PDB entry 4HHS | X-ray diffraction, 1.70 A resolution | chain A

# Chain A
Molecule: Alpha-dioxygenase
From: Arabidopsis thaliana
Reference sequence: Q9SGH6 (Q9SGH6_ARATH); residue numbers follow UniProt; this construct covers 1-639
Amino-acid sequence (652 residues; each row starts with the number of its first residue; numbers below 1 keep their minus sign (Met-11 is residue -11)):
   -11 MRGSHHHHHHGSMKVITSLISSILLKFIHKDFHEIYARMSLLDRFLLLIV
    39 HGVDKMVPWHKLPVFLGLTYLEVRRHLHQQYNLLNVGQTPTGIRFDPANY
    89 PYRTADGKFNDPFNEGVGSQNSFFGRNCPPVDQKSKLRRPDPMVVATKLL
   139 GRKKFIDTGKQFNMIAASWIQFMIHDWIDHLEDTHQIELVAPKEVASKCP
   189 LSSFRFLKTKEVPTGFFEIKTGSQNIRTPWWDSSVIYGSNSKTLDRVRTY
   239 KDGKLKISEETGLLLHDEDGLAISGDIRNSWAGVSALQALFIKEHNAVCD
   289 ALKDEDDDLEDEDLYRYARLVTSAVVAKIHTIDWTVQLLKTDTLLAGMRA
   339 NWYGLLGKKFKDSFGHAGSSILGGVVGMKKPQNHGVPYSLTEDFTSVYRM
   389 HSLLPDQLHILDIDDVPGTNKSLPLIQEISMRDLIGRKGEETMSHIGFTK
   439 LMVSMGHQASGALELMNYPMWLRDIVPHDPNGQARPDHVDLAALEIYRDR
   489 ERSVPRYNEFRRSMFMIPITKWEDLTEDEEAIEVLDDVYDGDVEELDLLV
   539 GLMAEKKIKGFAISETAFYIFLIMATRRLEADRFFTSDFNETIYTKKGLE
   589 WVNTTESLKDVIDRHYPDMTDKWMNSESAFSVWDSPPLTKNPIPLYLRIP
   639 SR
Unresolved in the structure: -11 to 0, 640
Construct notes: expression tag (-11 to 0, 640)
Bound ions: Ca2+ site 1: Asp164, Thr216, Trp218, Asp220, Ser222; Ca2+ site 2: Asp294, Asp296; heme Fe near His389 (its only coordinating residue here); Ca2+ site 3: Glu518, Glu521; Ca2+ site 4 near Asp622 (its only coordinating residue here)
Small-molecule neighbours: heme (HEM): Phe112, Ala155, Ile158, Gln159, Ile162, Ile166, Asp167, His168, Glu170, Asn267, Trp269, Thr383, Tyr386, Arg387, Met388, His389, Leu392, Ile423, Trp459, Leu460, Ile463, Pro465, Leu479, Leu482, Arg486, Arg490
Curated features (UniProtKB/Swiss-Prot):
  - active site: His163 (Proton acceptor)
  - binding site (Ca(2+)): Asp164, Thr216, Trp218, Asp220, Ser222
  - binding site (heme b): His168, His389, Arg486, Arg490
  - site: Arg266 (Transition state stabilizer)
  - mutagenesis: Gln159 (Q159N/S/V: Slightly reduces oxygenase activity), His163 (H163C: Reduces oxygenase activity 17-fold; H163M: Reduces oxygenase activity 6-fold; H163Q: Reduces oxygenase activity more than 100-fold; H163Y: Reduces oxygenase activity 8-fold), His318 (H318A: Reduces oxygenase activity 14-fold; H318Q: Reduces oxygenase activity 4-fold), Thr323 (T323A: Reduces oxygenase activity 14-fold; T323L: Abolishes oxygenase activity), Tyr386 (Y386F: Abolishes oxygenase activity; Y386F: Reduces oxygenase activity more than 100-fold), Arg387 (R387H: No effect on oxygenase activity), His389 (H389C/M: Reduces oxygenase activity 13-fold), Arg565 (R565A: Slightly reduces oxygenase activity; R565K: Reduces oxygenase activity 3-fold; R565L: Reduces oxygenase activity 2-fold), Arg566 (R566A/L: Abolishes oxygenase activity; R566K: Reduces oxygenase activity 36-fold)
What the authors report for this chain:
  - heme coordination: His389
  - Ca2+ coordination: Asp164, Thr216, Asp220
  - catalytic residues: Tyr386 (citing earlier work)
  - catalytic residues: His318, Thr323, Arg566 (proposed by the authors, not directly observed)
  - mutagenesis - Q159N, Q159S, Q159V: unchanged catalytic activity on LA
  - mutagenesis - H318A, H318Q, T323A, R565A, R565K, R565L, R566K: decreased catalytic activity
  - mutagenesis - T323L, Y386F, R566A, R566L: abolished catalytic activity

# Summary
Chain A binds heme. Asp164, Thr216, Trp218, Asp220 and Ser222 coordinate Ca2+ site 1. From UniProt:
active-site residue His163, 5 Ca2+-binding residues, 4 heme b-binding residues and 9 mutagenesis sites. The
paper reports catalytic residues Tyr386, His318 and Thr323 among others; H318A, H318Q and T323A, among others,
reduce catalytic activity; 14 substitutions were tested in all.
Chain A is Alpha-dioxygenase (Arabidopsis thaliana); the structure, Crystal Structure of fatty acid
alpha-dioxygenase (Arabidopsis thaliana), was determined by X-ray diffraction (same publication as 4HHR).
